Entry 3RBJ (X-ray diffraction, 2.30 A resolution); this record covers chain A.

[Chain A]
Molecule: Sortase family protein
Organism: Streptococcus agalactiae serogroup V
UniProtKB: Q8E0S7 (Q8E0S7_STRA5); residues 2-219 here correspond to UniProt positions 43-260 (UniProt number = residue number + 41)
Amino-acid sequence (230 residues; each row starts with the number of its first residue; numbers below 1 keep their minus sign (Met-10 is residue -10)):
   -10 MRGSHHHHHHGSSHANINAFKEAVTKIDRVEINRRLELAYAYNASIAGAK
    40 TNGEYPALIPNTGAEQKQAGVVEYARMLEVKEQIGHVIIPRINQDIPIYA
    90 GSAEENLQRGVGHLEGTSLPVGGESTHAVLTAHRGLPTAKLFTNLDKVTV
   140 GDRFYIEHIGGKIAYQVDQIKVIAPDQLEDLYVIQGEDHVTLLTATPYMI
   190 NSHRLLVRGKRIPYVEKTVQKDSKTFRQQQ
Unresolved in the structure: -10 to 4, 48-59, 208-219
Construct notes: expression tag (-10 to 1); engineered mutation Ile48 (Lys89 in Q8E0S7), Pro49 (Asp90 in Q8E0S7), Asn50 (Pro91 in Q8E0S7), Thr51 (Tyr92 in Q8E0S7), Gly52 (Ser93 in Q8E0S7), Ala184 (Cys225 in Q8E0S7)
From the paper describing this entry:
  - contacts within the chain: Leu47-Tyr171, Leu47-Leu103, Leu47-Leu167, Leu47-Leu170
  - conformationally variable residues (side-chain flip): Arg193

[In short]
The paper reports conformational variability at Arg193; contacts within the chain involving Leu47, Tyr171 and
Leu103 among others.
Chain A is Sortase family protein (Streptococcus agalactiae serogroup V); the structure, Crystal Structure of
the lid-mutant of Streptococcus agalactiae Sortase C1, was determined by X-ray diffraction, deposited together
with 3RBI, 3RBK and 3RCC.
